7AEB - chains B and H of the 42 polymer chains in the assembly; structure by electron microscopy, 2.70 A resolution.

Chain B:
Name: baseplate protein (Algo12)
Organism: Algoriphagus machipongonensis
UniProt: A3HTB3 (A3HTB3_9BACT); residues 1-933 here = UniProt positions 1-933
Sequence (933 residues; numbered 1 to 933; the number before each row is that of its first residue):
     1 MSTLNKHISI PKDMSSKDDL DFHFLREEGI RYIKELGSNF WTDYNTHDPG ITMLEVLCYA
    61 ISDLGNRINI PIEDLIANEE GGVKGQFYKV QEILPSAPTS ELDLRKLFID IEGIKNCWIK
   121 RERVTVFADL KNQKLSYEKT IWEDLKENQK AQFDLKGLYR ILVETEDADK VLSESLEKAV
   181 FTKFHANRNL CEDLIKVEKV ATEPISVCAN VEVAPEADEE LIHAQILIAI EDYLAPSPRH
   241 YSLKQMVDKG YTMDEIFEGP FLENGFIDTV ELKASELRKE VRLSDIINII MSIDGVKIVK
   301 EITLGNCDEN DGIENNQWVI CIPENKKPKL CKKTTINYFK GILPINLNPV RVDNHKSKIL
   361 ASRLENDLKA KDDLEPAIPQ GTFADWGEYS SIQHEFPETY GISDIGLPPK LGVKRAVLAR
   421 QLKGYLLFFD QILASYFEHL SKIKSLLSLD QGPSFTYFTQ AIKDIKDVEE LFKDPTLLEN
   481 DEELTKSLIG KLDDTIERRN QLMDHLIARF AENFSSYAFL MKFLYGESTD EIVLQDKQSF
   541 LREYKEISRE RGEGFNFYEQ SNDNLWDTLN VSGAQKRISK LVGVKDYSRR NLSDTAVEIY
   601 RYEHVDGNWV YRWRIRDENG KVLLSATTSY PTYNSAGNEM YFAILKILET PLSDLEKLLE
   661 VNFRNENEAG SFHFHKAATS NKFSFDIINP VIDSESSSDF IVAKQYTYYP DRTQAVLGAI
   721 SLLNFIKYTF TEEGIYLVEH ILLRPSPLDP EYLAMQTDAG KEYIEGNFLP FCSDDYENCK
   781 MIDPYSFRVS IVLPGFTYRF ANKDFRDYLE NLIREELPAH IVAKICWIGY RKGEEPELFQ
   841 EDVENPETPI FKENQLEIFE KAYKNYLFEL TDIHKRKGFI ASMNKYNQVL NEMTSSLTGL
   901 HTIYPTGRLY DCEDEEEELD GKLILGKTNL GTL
Unresolved in the structure: 1-2, 552-933

Chain H:
Name: Baseplate_J domain-containing protein
Organism: Algoriphagus machipongonensis
UniProt: A3HTB4 (A3HTB4_9BACT); residues 1-1050 here = UniProt positions 1-1050
Sequence (1050 residues; row label = number of the first residue in the row):
     1 MSENCNHIVT TLKRDGTGRR DLLDPKLAPE SVQLQDFELS DWLIFALNFA RKIHFFPSDL
    61 ANEPLGDWRN FFSTIVSDKT LISDIENLDD FEKLRGNIEE FLAAYDQSGK LTPHLTLFVS
   121 FLKLLETSKK RFNQLTKRHL DFYYQEILHL EKQALSPDHV FLIFELAKNV SQEKLDEGTE
   181 VDGGKDDTGK KNTYLTSFET VLNKTKVGQL KSLYNEISVE KEEIKELNTP ISTGTFVMAP
   241 MANSFDGLGE DFPKGSEKWW PFGYTKICNA STVLPALPKA RLGCSISSKL LKLSEGTRDI
   301 ILEFTFNKPI LPNGEDYTAL NKAMSIELTG EKGWIAGLPM TLKSDSGINS GSKKMKLSLT
   361 LDSEQPAVVP YQTELHEGSY EVDEPLLRVL FKTNEKEGYN LYRLFNENVL TDLKITVEVS
   421 DITSVQLEND LGVLNPQKPF FPFGPRPIKG SSFIVKYPEA MEKPVTAISY QMDYLNLPEN
   481 LVNHYSAYTI GDDEPLVSDM DYFSVKSFPK SSNDSDQLFS EKSGGGYESD FEFQIENGVW
   541 ESGLKKELKI SLERSFLHEK YAHYFTLVAI SKDTDPTIEL LPNEPYAPLA ENLVLGYTAI
   601 SSIDFSSSSS ENQVSLIHEM PFGFQQVFTP GDTDNSLYLV PDYCHGGELY IGLENGKNLQ
   661 QVTLLLQFLE GSENPDITDI FTGNQKIKWQ YLSQNQWQDF QSGEIIQNQT PRFLKSGIFQ
   721 FSIPKQANLD NTVLPPGYHW IKASMVKPFD VVSQLINIHA QAVEAVFEDQ GSSGNHLEKG
   781 LPAETISKLQ ERLSWIKSIQ QPYPSTKGKA QESDEDYYRR VSERLRHKKR AITLWDYEHL
   841 ILQKFPKVYK VKCLNHTCSS SFQSPGNATL ILVPDTVQQS VFDIYQPRVS QGTLNDVAAF
   901 VNELNSFHVQ AKVINPNYEE VKVDVKVKFR EGLDVSFYLT KVKEDIKKFL SPWAYDQESS
   961 VEFGVTLHRS QMIHYLEQLT YVDYITDLRL LKRQAGSSPC NPIFIETTEK EYIQPSNPKS
  1021 ILVSAKEHLV TPITQNCSSI SLNNEEECQH
Unresolved in the structure: 1-13, 1025-1050

Chain B / chain H interface:
Pairs across the interface (125):
  Asp-18(B) with Arg-131(H), salt bridge
  Asp-19(B) with Thr-127(H); Arg-131(H), salt bridge
  Tyr-32(B) with Ser-120(H)
  Glu-35(B) with Gln-107(H); Ser-108(H); Gly-109(H), hydrogen bond (backbone-backbone)
  Leu-36(B) with Tyr-105(H); Gly-109(H), hydrogen bond (backbone-backbone); Lys-110(H), hydrogen bond (backbone-backbone); Leu-111(H), hydrogen bond (backbone-backbone); Ser-120(H)
  Gly-37(B) with Gly-109(H)
  Asn-39(B) with Gly-109(H), hydrogen bond (backbone-backbone); Lys-110(H)
  Phe-40(B) with Lys-110(H); Leu-111(H)
  Leu-57(B) with Phe-121(H), hydrophobic
  Gly-65(B) with Arg-131(H)
  Ile-68(B) with Arg-131(H); Phe-132(H), hydrophobic; Arg-138(H), hydrogen bond (backbone-side chain)
  Asn-69(B) with Arg-131(H), hydrogen bond; Arg-138(H)
  Ile-70(B) with Arg-138(H), hydrogen bond (backbone-side chain)
  Pro-71(B) with Arg-138(H)
  Ile-72(B) with Phe-142(H), hydrophobic
  Ile-76(B) with His-139(H)
  Gln-86(B) with His-139(H)
  Phe-87(B) with His-139(H); Phe-142(H), hydrophobic; Tyr-143(H), hydrophobic
  Tyr-88(B) with Tyr-143(H), hydrogen bond (backbone-side chain)
  Val-90(B) with Ile-147(H); Leu-148(H), hydrophobic
  Ile-93(B) with Lys-828(H), hydrogen bond (backbone-side chain)
  Leu-94(B) with Arg-824(H), hydrogen bond (backbone-side chain); Leu-825(H), hydrophobic
  Ser-96(B) with Lys-828(H); Arg-830(H)
  Thr-99(B) with Ser-906(H)
  Ser-100(B) with Arg-830(H), hydrogen bond
  Glu-101(B) with Phe-907(H)
  Asp-103(B) with Arg-830(H), salt bridge
  Ile-119(B) with Phe-907(H)
  Arg-121(B) with Phe-907(H)
  Lys-156(B) with His-908(H), hydrogen bond (backbone-side chain)
  Gly-157(B) with His-908(H)
  Tyr-159(B) with Phe-907(H), hydrophobic; His-908(H), hydrogen bond
  Glu-192(B) with Ser-906(H), hydrogen bond; His-908(H)
  Met-253(B) with Leu-148(H); His-149(H)
  Asp-254(B) with Leu-150(H); Arg-820(H), salt bridge; Arg-824(H), hydrogen bond (backbone-side chain)
  Phe-257(B) with Arg-824(H)
  Glu-258(B) with Arg-824(H); Lys-829(H); Arg-830(H), salt bridge
  Pro-376(B) with His-149(H)
  Ala-377(B) with His-149(H), hydrogen bond (backbone-side chain)
  Ile-378(B) with Ile-147(H), hydrophobic
  Val-417(B) with Pro-57(H); Leu-60(H); Asn-62(H)
  Arg-420(B) with Phe-56(H)
  Gln-421(B) with Phe-56(H), hydrogen bond (side chain-backbone); Ser-58(H); Trp-68(H)
  Tyr-425(B) with His-114(H), hydrogen bond (side chain-backbone); Leu-117(H)
  Phe-428(B) with Phe-49(H), hydrophobic; Phe-72(H), hydrophobic
  Phe-429(B) with Phe-121(H), hydrophobic
  Ile-432(B) with Trp-42(H), hydrophobic; Leu-125(H), hydrophobic
  Tyr-436(B) with Gln-35(H)
  His-439(B) with Leu-34(H); Gln-35(H), hydrogen bond; Phe-132(H)
  Leu-440(B) with Phe-132(H), hydrophobic
  Leu-447(B) with His-139(H)
  Tyr-457(B) with Gln-35(H); Asp-36(H), hydrogen bond (side chain-backbone); Phe-37(H)
  Glu-470(B) with His-54(H), hydrogen bond (backbone-side chain)
  Leu-471(B) with Ile-53(H); His-54(H), hydrogen bond (backbone-backbone)
  Phe-472(B) with Ile-53(H), hydrophobic
  Lys-473(B) with Arg-51(H), hydrogen bond (side chain-backbone); Lys-52(H), hydrogen bond (backbone-backbone); His-54(H); Asp-67(H), salt bridge
  Leu-488(B) with Phe-45(H); Phe-49(H), hydrophobic
  Lys-491(B) with Asp-89(H)
  Arg-498(B) with Gln-33(H); Leu-34(H), hydrogen bond (side chain-backbone)
  Leu-502(B) with Val-32(H), hydrophobic
  Asp-504(B) with Lys-26(H), salt bridge
  His-505(B) with Lys-26(H); Leu-27(H); Val-32(H)
  Ala-508(B) with Asp-24(H); Lys-26(H); Leu-27(H); Ser-822(H), hydrogen bond (backbone-side chain)
  Arg-509(B) with Leu-27(H); His-139(H); Leu-140(H); Tyr-144(H), hydrogen bond (backbone-side chain); Ser-822(H), hydrogen bond (backbone-side chain)
  Phe-510(B) with Ser-822(H); Arg-826(H)
  Ala-511(B) with Ser-822(H), hydrogen bond (backbone-side chain); Arg-826(H), hydrogen bond (backbone-side chain)
  Glu-512(B) with Arg-826(H)
  Tyr-544(B) with Arg-826(H)
  Ser-548(B) with Lys-828(H)
  Arg-551(B) with His-827(H), hydrogen bond (side chain-backbone); Arg-830(H); Ile-832(H); Asp-836(H), salt bridge
Also at the interface, not in a pair above, chain B (97 interface residues in all): Leu-20, Leu-25, Glu-28, Gly-29, Ile-33, Ser-38, Trp-41, Gly-50, Met-53, Leu-54, Ile-61, Leu-64, Leu-75, Pro-95, Lys-120, Leu-158, Asn-189, Lys-273, Pro-379, Gly-424, Leu-427, Gln-431, Leu-433, Ile-443, Ser-487, Leu-492, Gln-501
Also at the interface, not in a pair above, chain H (90 interface residues in all): Ala-28, Pro-29, Ser-31, Ile-44, Ala-46, Ala-50, Phe-55, Leu-88, Phe-91, Asp-106, Thr-116, Phe-118, Val-119, Leu-122, Lys-123, Leu-124, Ser-128, Lys-129, Leu-135, Thr-136, Glu-146, Glu-823, Trp-835, Pro-865, Glu-903, Leu-904, Asn-905

Overview:
97 residues of chain B face 90 of chain H across their interface; the contacts include 32 hydrogen bonds and 8
salt bridges. Among the polar pairs are Asp-18(B)/Arg-131(H), Asp-19(B)/Arg-131(H) and Asp-103(B)/Arg-830(H).
Here chain B is baseplate protein (Algo12) and chain H is Baseplate_J domain-containing protein, both from
Algoriphagus machipongonensis. Entry 7AEB (Cryo-EM structure of an extracellular contractile injection system
in marine bacterium Algoriphagus machipongonensis, the baseplate complex ...) was determined by electron
microscopy (same publication as 7AEF, 7ADZ and 7AE0).
